PDB entry 8E8R | electron microscopy, 2.66 A resolution | chains 2 and 3 of the 6 polymer chains in the assembly

Chain 2:
Protein: Capsid protein VP2
Organism: Human poliovirus 3 strain Sabin
UniProt: P03302 (POLG_POL3L); residues 9-271 here correspond to UniProt positions 78-340 (UniProt number = residue number + 69)
Sequence (263 residues; each row starts with the number of its first residue):
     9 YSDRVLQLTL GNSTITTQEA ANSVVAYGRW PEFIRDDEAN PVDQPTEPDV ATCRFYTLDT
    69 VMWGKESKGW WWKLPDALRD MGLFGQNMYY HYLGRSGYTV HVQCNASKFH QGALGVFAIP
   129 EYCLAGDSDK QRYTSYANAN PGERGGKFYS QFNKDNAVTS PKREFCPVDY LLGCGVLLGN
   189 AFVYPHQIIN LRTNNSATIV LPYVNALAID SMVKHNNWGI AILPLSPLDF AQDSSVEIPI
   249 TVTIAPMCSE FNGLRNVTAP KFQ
Not modelled in the structure: 271
UniProt features mapped onto this chain:
  - site: Gln271 (Cleavage)

Chain 3:
Protein: Capsid protein VP3
Organism: Human poliovirus 3 strain Sabin
UniProt: A0A2H4WRH7 (A0A2H4WRH7_9ENTO); residues 1-235 here correspond to UniProt positions 341-575 (UniProt number = residue number + 340)
Sequence (235 residues; numbered 1 to 235; the number before each row is that of its first residue):
     1 GLPVLNTPGS NQYLTSDNHQ SPCAIPEFDV TPPIDIPGEV KNMMELAEID TMIPLNLEST
    61 KRNTMDMYRV TLSDSADLSQ PILCLSLSPA FDPRLSHTML GEVLNYYTHW AGSLKFTFLF
   121 CGSMMATGKI LVAYAPPGAQ PPTSRKEAML GTHVIWDLGL QSSCTMVVPW ISNVTYRQTT
   181 QDSFTEGGYI SMFYQTRIVV PLSTPKSMSM LGFVSACNDF SVRLLRDTTH ISQSA

Interface between chain 2 and chain 3:
Residue-residue contacts (75):
  Tyr35(2) - Pro37(3)  hydrophobic
  Tyr35(2) - Gly38(3)
  Arg37(2) - Asp35(3)  salt bridge
  Arg37(2) - Pro37(3)
  Arg43(2) - Asp35(3)  salt bridge
  Glu46(2) - Ile34(3)
  Glu46(2) - Asp35(3)  hydrogen bond (side chain-backbone)
  Lys116(2) - Ser123(3)
  Lys116(2) - Met124(3)  hydrogen bond (backbone-backbone)
  Lys116(2) - Met125(3)  hydrogen bond (backbone-backbone)
  Phe117(2) - Ser123(3)
  Phe117(2) - Met125(3)  hydrophobic
  Phe117(2) - Leu202(3)
  Phe117(2) - Ser203(3)
  Phe117(2) - Thr204(3)
  Phe117(2) - Pro205(3)
  His118(2) - Ser123(3)
  Gln119(2) - Cys121(3)
  Gln119(2) - Gly122(3)
  Gln119(2) - Ser123(3)  hydrogen bond (side chain-backbone)
  Gln119(2) - Pro205(3)
  Gln119(2) - Ser207(3)  hydrogen bond (side chain-backbone)
  Gln119(2) - Met208(3)
  Gly120(2) - Cys121(3)
  Ala121(2) - Cys121(3)  hydrophobic
  Asp177(2) - Met65(3)
  Tyr178(2) - Asn63(3)  hydrogen bond (side chain-backbone)
  Tyr178(2) - Met65(3)  hydrophobic
  Tyr178(2) - Met67(3)  hydrophobic
  Leu185(2) - Met67(3)  hydrophobic
  Leu185(2) - Tyr68(3)
  Leu185(2) - His97(3)
  Leu186(2) - Met52(3)  hydrophobic
  Leu186(2) - Met65(3)  hydrophobic
  Leu186(2) - Tyr68(3)  hydrogen bond (backbone-side chain)
  Gly187(2) - Thr51(3)
  Gly187(2) - Met52(3)  hydrogen bond (backbone-backbone)
  Gly187(2) - Tyr68(3)  hydrogen bond (backbone-side chain)
  Asn188(2) - His97(3)  hydrogen bond (side chain-backbone)
  Asn188(2) - Thr98(3)
  Asn188(2) - Met99(3)  hydrogen bond (side chain-backbone)
  Phe190(2) - Ile49(3)
  Phe190(2) - Asp50(3)
  Phe190(2) - Met52(3)  hydrophobic
  Phe190(2) - Phe213(3)  hydrophobic
  Val191(2) - Thr51(3)
  Val191(2) - Met99(3)  hydrophobic
  Ile196(2) - Leu119(3)  hydrophobic
  Asn198(2) - Leu119(3)
  Asn198(2) - Phe120(3)  hydrogen bond (side chain-backbone)
  Asn198(2) - Cys121(3)
  Arg200(2) - Phe120(3)
  Arg200(2) - Gly122(3)
  Arg200(2) - Ser123(3)  hydrogen bond (side chain-backbone)
  Arg200(2) - Met124(3)
  Arg200(2) - Ala126(3)  hydrogen bond (side chain-backbone)
  Arg200(2) - Gly159(3)  hydrogen bond (side chain-backbone)
  Thr201(2) - Ser162(3)
  Pro210(2) - Pro37(3)  hydrophobic
  Val212(2) - Pro37(3)  hydrophobic
  Asn213(2) - Ile36(3)
  Leu215(2) - Ile34(3)
  Ala216(2) - Ile34(3)
  Pro232(2) - Met65(3)
  Pro232(2) - Arg69(3)  hydrogen bond (backbone-side chain)
  Leu233(2) - Arg69(3)  hydrogen bond (backbone-side chain)
  Leu233(2) - Leu211(3)  hydrophobic
  Ser234(2) - Cys121(3)  hydrogen bond
  Ser234(2) - Ser209(3)
  Ser234(2) - Leu211(3)
  Pro235(2) - Arg69(3)
  Pro235(2) - Ser209(3)
  Asp237(2) - Pro205(3)
  Ala239(2) - Thr204(3)
  Ala239(2) - Pro205(3)
Other interface residues (no listed pair), chain 2 (37 interface residues in all): Arg12, Tyr211, Ala214, Phe238
Other interface residues (no listed pair), chain 3 (41 interface residues in all): Thr64, Glu102, Leu158, Leu160, Pro201

Summary:
37 residues of chain 2 and 41 residues of chain 3 are in contact; the contacts include 18 hydrogen bonds and 2
salt bridges. Polar contacts include Arg37(2)-Asp35(3), Arg43(2)-Asp35(3) and Glu46(2)-Asp35(3).
Here chain 2 is Capsid protein VP2 and chain 3 is Capsid protein VP3, both from Human poliovirus 3 strain
Sabin. Entry 8E8R (9H2 Fab-Sabin poliovirus 3 complex) was determined by electron microscopy together with
8E8L, 8E8S, 8E8X, 8E8Y and 8E8Z from the same study.
